Entry 4F3F (X-ray diffraction, 2.65 A resolution); this record covers chains B and C of the 3 polymer chains in the assembly.

[Chain B]
Molecule: MORAb-009 Fab heavy chain
Source organism: Mus musculus
Notes: antibody fragment or engineered binder
Chain sequence (231 residues; row label = number of the first residue in the row):
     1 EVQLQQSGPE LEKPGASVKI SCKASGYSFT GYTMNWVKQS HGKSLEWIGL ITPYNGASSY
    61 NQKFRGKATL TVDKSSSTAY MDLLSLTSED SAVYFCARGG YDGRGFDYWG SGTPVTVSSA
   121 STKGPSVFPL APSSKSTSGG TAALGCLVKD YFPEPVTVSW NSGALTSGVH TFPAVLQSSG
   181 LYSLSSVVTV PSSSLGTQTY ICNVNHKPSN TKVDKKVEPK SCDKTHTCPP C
Disordered / not traced: 221-231
Modified residues: Glu1 (pyroglutamic acid; PCA)
Disulfide bonds: Cys22-Cys96, Cys146-Cys202
Reported in the primary citation:
  - conformationally variable residues (loop rearrangement, side-chain flip): Tyr54, Tyr101

[Chain C]
Molecule: Mesothelin
Source organism: Homo sapiens
UniProt: Q13421 (MSLN_HUMAN); residues 7-64 here correspond to UniProt positions 302-359 (UniProt number = residue number + 295)
Chain sequence (69 residues; numbered 6 to 74; the number before each row is that of its first residue):
     6 MCPSGKKARE IDESLIFYKK WELEACVDAA LLATQMDRVN AIPFTYEQLD VLKHKLDELG
    66 SLEHHHHHH
Disordered / not traced: 65-74
Sequence notes: expression tag (6, 65-74)
Disulfide bonds: Cys7-Cys31
Reported in the primary citation:
  - mutagenesis - C7S: abolished binding to MORAb-009

[Interface between chain B and chain C]
Residue-residue contacts (23):
  Thr30(B) - Tyr51(C)  hydrogen bond
  Gly31(B) - Glu52(C)
  Thr33(B) - Thr50(C)
  Trp47(B) - Phe22(C)  hydrophobic
  Leu50(B) - Ile21(C)  hydrophobic
  Leu50(B) - Pro48(C)  hydrophobic
  Thr52(B) - Pro48(C)
  Thr52(B) - Phe49(C)
  Tyr54(B) - Tyr51(C)
  Asn55(B) - Asn45(C)  hydrogen bond
  Ala57(B) - Ala46(C)
  Ala57(B) - Ile47(C)
  Ala57(B) - Pro48(C)
  Ser58(B) - Pro48(C)
  Ser59(B) - Glu18(C)  hydrogen bond
  Ser59(B) - Pro48(C)
  Tyr101(B) - Lys25(C)  hydrogen bond
  Tyr101(B) - Glu52(C)
  Asp102(B) - Lys24(C)  hydrogen bond (backbone-side chain)
  Asp102(B) - Lys25(C)  hydrogen bond (side chain-backbone)
  Asp102(B) - Glu52(C)  hydrogen bond (backbone-side chain)
  Gly103(B) - Lys24(C)  hydrogen bond (backbone-side chain)
  Arg104(B) - Lys24(C)
Other interface residues (no listed pair), chain B (16 interface residues in all): Tyr60
Interface features reported in the paper:
  - specific contacts: Thr30(B)-Tyr51(C) (hydrogen bond), Trp47(B)-Phe22(C) (hydrophobic contact), Leu50(B)-Phe22(C) (hydrophobic contact), Ser59(B)-Glu18(C) (hydrogen bond), Tyr101(B)-Lys25(C)
  - epitope / paratope residues, chain B: Thr30(B), Trp47(B), Leu50(B), Ser59(B), Tyr101(B)
  - epitope / paratope residues, chain C: Glu18(C), Lys25(C), Pro48(C), Tyr51(C)

[Overview]
Chain B and chain C form an interface of 16 and 13 residues respectively, with 8 hydrogen bonds. Polar
contacts include Thr30(B)-Tyr51(C), Asn55(B)-Asn45(C) and Ser59(B)-Glu18(C). The paper describes hydrogen
bonds between Thr30(B) and Tyr51(C) and Ser59(B) and Glu18(C); hydrophobic contacts between Trp47(B) and
Phe22(C) and Leu50(B) and Phe22(C); a contact between Tyr101(B) and Lys25(C). From the paper: C7S of chain C
abolishes binding to MORAb-009; epitope/paratope residues Thr30(B), Trp47(B) and Glu18(C) among others.
Chain B is MORAb-009 Fab heavy chain (Mus musculus) and chain C is Mesothelin (Homo sapiens); the structure,
Crystal Structure of Msln7-64 MORAb-009 FAB complex, was determined by X-ray diffraction together with 4F33
from the same study.
